PDB entry 9FG3 | electron microscopy, 3.10 A resolution | chains E and F of the 7 polymer chains in the assembly

# Chain E
Molecule: Gamma-aminobutyric acid receptor subunit beta-3
Source organism: Homo sapiens
UniProtKB: P28472 (GBRB3_HUMAN); residues 1-448 here correspond to UniProt positions 26-473 (UniProt number = residue number + 25)
Amino-acid sequence (395 residues; numbered -53 to 448; 107 numbers in that range are skipped by the numbering (no residue carries them; nothing is unmodelled there); the number before each row is that of its first residue; numbers below 1 keep their minus sign (Met-53 is residue -53)):
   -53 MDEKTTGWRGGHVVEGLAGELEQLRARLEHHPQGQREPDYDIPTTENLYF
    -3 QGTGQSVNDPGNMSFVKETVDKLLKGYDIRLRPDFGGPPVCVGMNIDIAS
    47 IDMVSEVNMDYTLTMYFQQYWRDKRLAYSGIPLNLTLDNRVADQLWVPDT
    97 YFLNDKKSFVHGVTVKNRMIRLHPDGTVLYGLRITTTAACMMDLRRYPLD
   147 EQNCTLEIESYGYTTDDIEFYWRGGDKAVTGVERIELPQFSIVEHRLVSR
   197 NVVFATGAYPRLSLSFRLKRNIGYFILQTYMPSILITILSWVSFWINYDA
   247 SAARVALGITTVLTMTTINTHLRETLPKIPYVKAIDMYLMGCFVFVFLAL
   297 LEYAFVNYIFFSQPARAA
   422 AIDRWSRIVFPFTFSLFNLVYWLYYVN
Unresolved in the structure: -53 to 7, 448
Differences from the reference sequence: initiating methionine (-53); expression tag (-52 to 0); linker (308-314)
UniProt features mapped onto this chain:
  - binding site (benzamidine): Asp95 to Tyr97, Glu155 to Tyr157, Phe200
  - binding site (4-aminobutanoate): Tyr97, Glu155, Tyr157, Thr202
  - binding site (histamine): Tyr97, Ser156, Tyr157, Thr202
  - glycosylation (N-linked (GlcNAc...) asparagine): Asn8, Asn80, Asn149
Disulfide bonds: Cys136-Cys150
Covalent attachments: N-acetylglucosamine (NAG) linked to Asn80; glycan linked to Asn149
Residues lining bound ligands:
  - gamma-amino-butanoic acid (ABU): Tyr97, Glu155, Ser156, Tyr157, Phe200, Thr202, Tyr205
  - D3D ((19S,22R,25R)-22,25,26-trihydroxy-16,22-dioxo-17,21,23-trioxa-22lambda~5~-phosphahexacosan-19-yl (9E)-octadec-9-enoate): Thr262, Asn265, Pro276, Val278, Met286, Phe289

# Chain F
Molecule: Nanobody38
Source organism: Lama glama
Notes: antibody fragment or engineered binder
Amino-acid sequence (133 residues; each row starts with the number of its first residue):
     2 QVQLQESGGGLVQAGGSLRVSCAASGRTFTTYIMAWFRQAPGKEREFLAA
    52 MDQGRIQYYGDSVRGRFTISRDYAKNSVDLQLDGLRPEDTAVYYCAAGAG
   102 FWGLRTASSYHYWGQGTQVTVSSHHHHHHEPEA
Unresolved in the structure: 125-134
Disulfide bonds: Cys23-Cys96

# How chain E and chain F interact
Contacting residue pairs - 8 pairs, chain E then chain F:
  Asp43(E) with Arg56(F), salt bridge
  Glu179(E) with Tyr74(F)
  Arg180(E) with Thr31(F); Gln54(F), hydrogen bond (backbone-side chain); Arg56(F); Tyr74(F)
  Glu182(E) with Thr31(F); Thr32(F)
Interface residues without a listed pair, chain F (7 interface residues in all): Thr29, Ala75

# Overview
4 residues of chain E face 7 of chain F across their interface; the contacts include 1 hydrogen bond and 1
salt bridge. Polar contacts include Asp43(E)-Arg56(F) and Arg180(E)-Gln54(F). Bound to chain E:
gamma-amino-butanoic acid and compound D3D. N-acetylglucosamine is covalently linked to Asn80(E).
Here chain E is Gamma-aminobutyric acid receptor subunit beta-3 (Homo sapiens) and chain F is Nanobody38 (Lama
glama). Entry 9FG3 (Cryo-EM structure of the alpha1beta3gamma2 GABA(A) receptor in complex with GABA and Nb38
bound twice in ...) was determined by electron microscopy.
